4TUR - chains A and P of the 4 polymer chains in the assembly; structure by X-ray diffraction, 2.17 A resolution.

== Chain A ==
Name: DNA polymerase beta
From: Homo sapiens
Notes: EC 2.7.7.7, 4.2.99.-
UniProt: P06746 (DPOLB_HUMAN); residues 7-335 here = UniProt positions 7-335
Amino-acid sequence (329 residues; numbered 7 to 335; the number before each row is that of its first residue):
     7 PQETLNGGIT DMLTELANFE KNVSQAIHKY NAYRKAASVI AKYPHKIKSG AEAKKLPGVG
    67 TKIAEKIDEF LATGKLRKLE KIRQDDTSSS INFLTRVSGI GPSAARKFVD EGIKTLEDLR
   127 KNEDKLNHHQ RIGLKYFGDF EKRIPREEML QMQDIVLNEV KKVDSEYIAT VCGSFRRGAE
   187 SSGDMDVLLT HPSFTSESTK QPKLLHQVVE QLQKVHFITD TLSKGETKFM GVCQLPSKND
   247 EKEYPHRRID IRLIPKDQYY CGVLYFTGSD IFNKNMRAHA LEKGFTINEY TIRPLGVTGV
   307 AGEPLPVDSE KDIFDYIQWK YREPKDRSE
Not modelled in the structure: 205-206
Metal / ion sites: Na+ site 1: Lys60, Leu62, Val65 (shared with 1 residue of chain D); Na+ site 2: Thr101, Val103, Ile106 (shared with DG9(P) of chain P); Mg2+ site 1: Asp190 (together with 0KX); Mg2+ site 2: Asp190, Asp192 (together with 0KX) (shared with DC10(P) of chain P)
Small-molecule neighbours: 0KX (2'-deoxy-5'-O-[(R)-hydroxy{[(R)-hydroxy(phosphonooxy)phosphoryl]amino}phosphoryl]cytidine): Arg149, Gly179, Ser180, Arg183, Ser188, Gly189, Asp190, Asp192, Tyr271, Phe272, Thr273, Gly274, Ser275, Asp276, Asn279
Curated features (UniProtKB/Swiss-Prot):
  - region: Arg183 to Asp192 (DNA-binding)
  - active site: Lys72 (Nucleophile)
  - binding site (K(+)): Lys60, Leu62, Val65, Thr101, Val103, Ile106
  - binding site (Na(+)): Lys60, Leu62, Val65, Thr101, Val103, Ile106
  - binding site (dATP): Arg149, Ser180, Arg183, Gly189, Asp190
  - binding site (dCTP): Arg149, Ser180, Arg183, Gly189, Asp190
  - binding site (dGTP): Arg149, Ser180, Arg183, Gly189, Asp190, Asp192
  - binding site (dTTP): Arg149, Ser180, Arg183, Gly189, Asp190
  - binding site (Mg(2+)): Asp190, Asp192, Asp256
  - modified residue: Lys72 (N6-acetyllysine), Arg83 (Omega-N-methylarginine), Arg152 (Omega-N-methylarginine)
  - cross-link (Glycyl lysine isopeptide (Lys-Gly)): Lys41 (interchain with G-Cter in ubiquitin), Lys61 (interchain with G-Cter in ubiquitin), Lys81 (interchain with G-Cter in ubiquitin)
  - natural variant: Leu22 (L22P: Found in a gastric cancer sample; uncertain significance), Tyr39 (Y39C: Found in a gastric cancer sample; uncertain significance), Gly118 (G118V: Decreased DNA-directed DNA polymerase activity), Arg137 (R137Q: Decreased function in base-excision repair), Arg149 (R149I: Decreased DNA-directed DNA polymerase activity), Asp160 (D160N: Found in a gastric cancer sample; uncertain significance), Cys239 (C239R: Found in a gastric cancer sample; uncertain significance), Lys289 (K289M: Found in a colon cancer sample; uncertain significance), Asn294 (N294D: Found in a gastric cancer sample; uncertain significance), Glu295 (E295K: Found in a gastric cancer sample; uncertain significance)
  - mutagenesis: Phe25 (F25W: No effect on 5'-dRP lyase activity. Decreased ssDNA binding), His34 (H34G: Decreased 5'-dRP lyase activity. Decreased ssDNA binding), Lys35 (K35A: Decreased 5'-dRP lyase activity. Decreased ssDNA binding. Loss of 5'-dRP lyase activity; when associated with A-68 and A-72. Decreased ssDNA binding; when associated with A-68 and A-72 ...), Tyr39 (Y39F: No effect on 5'-dRP lyase activity; Y39Q: Abolishes DNA polymerase and 5'-dRP lyase activity), Lys41 (K41R: Abolishes ubiquitination; when associated with R-61 and R-81), Lys60 (K60A: Decreased 5'-dRP lyase activity. Decreased ssDNA binding), Lys61 (K61R: Abolishes ubiquitination; when associated with R-41 and R-81), Lys68 (K68A: No effect on 5'-dRP lyase activity. Decreased ssDNA binding. Loss of 5'-dRP lyase activity; when associated with A-35 and A-72. Decreased ssDNA binding; when associated with A-35 and A-72 ...), Glu71 (E71Q: No effect on 5'-dRP lyase activity. No effect on structure shown by circular dichroism. No effect on ssDNA binding), Lys72 (K72A: Severely reduced 5'-dRP lyase activity. Does not affect ssDNA binding. Loss of 5'-dRP lyase activity; when associated with A-35 and A-68. Decreased ssDNA binding ...), Glu75 (E75A: Slightly decreased 5'-dRP lyase activity. Decreased ssDNA binding. No effect on structure shown by circular dichroism), Lys81 (K81R: Abolishes ubiquitination; when associated with R-41 and R-61), 5 further mutagenesis entries in UniProt
Reported in the primary citation:
  - catalytic residues: Asp190, Asp192, Asp256

== Chain P ==
Molecule: 10-nt DNA strand
Sequence (10 nucleotides; each row starts with the number of its first residue):
     1 GGTGATGGGC
Metal / ion sites: Na+: DG9 (shared with Thr101(A), Val103(A), Ile106(A) of chain A); Mg2+: DC10 (together with 0KX) (shared with Asp190(A), Asp192(A) of chain A)

== Chain A / chain P interface ==
Residue-residue contacts (15; chain A residue first):
  Val103(A) with DG9(P), phosphate contact
  Ser104(A) with DG9(P), phosphate contact
  Gly105(A) with DG8(P), phosphate contact; DG9(P), hydrogen bond to the phosphate
  Ile106(A) with DG9(P), phosphate contact
  Gly107(A) with DG8(P), hydrogen bond to the phosphate
  Pro108(A) with DG8(P), phosphate contact
  Ser109(A) with DG7(P), phosphate contact; DG8(P), hydrogen bond to the phosphate
  Ala110(A) with DG8(P), hydrogen bond to the phosphate
  His135(A) with DG9(P), sugar contact
  Lys234(A) with DG9(P), base contact
  Met236(A) with DG9(P), phosphate contact
  Arg254(A) with DC10(P), salt bridge to the phosphate
  Asp256(A) with DC10(P), sugar contact
Other interface residues (no listed pair), chain A (15 interface residues in all): Asp190, Asp192

== Overview ==
15 residues of chain A and 4 residues of chain P are in contact; the contacts include 4 hydrogen bonds and 1
salt bridge. Polar contacts include Gly105(A)-DG9(P), Gly107(A)-DG8(P) and Ser109(A)-DG8(P). Bound to chain A:
compound 0KX. The paper reports catalytic residues Asp190(A), Asp192(A) and Asp256(A).
Here chain A is DNA polymerase beta (Homo sapiens) and chain P is a 10-nt DNA strand. Entry 4TUR (Human DNA
polymerase beta inserting dCMPNPP opposite the 5'G of cisplatin crosslinked Gs (Pt-GG2)) was determined by
X-ray diffraction, deposited together with 4TUP, 4TUQ and 4TUS.
